Entry 6PW8 (X-ray diffraction, 1.95 A resolution); this record covers chains A and B.

== Chain A ==
Name: Focal adhesion kinase 1
Source organism: Homo sapiens
Notes: EC 2.7.10.2; fragment: focal adhesion targeting domain
Reference sequence: Q05397 (FAK1_HUMAN), isoform Q05397-2; residues 922-1047 here correspond to UniProt positions 749-874 (UniProt number = residue number - 173)
Chain sequence (126 residues; numbered 922 to 1047; the number before each row is that of its first residue):
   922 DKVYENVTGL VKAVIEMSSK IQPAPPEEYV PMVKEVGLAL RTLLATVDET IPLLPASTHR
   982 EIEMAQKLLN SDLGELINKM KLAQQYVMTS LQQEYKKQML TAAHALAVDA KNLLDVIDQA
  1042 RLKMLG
Bound ions: Zn2+: Glu937, Glu956, His980

== Chain B ==
Name: SP3
Chain sequence (15 residues; row label = number of the first residue in the row; numbering starts at 0):
     0 XNLXELDRLL XELNX
Modified / non-standard residues: ACE (acetyl group) at position 0, 2JN (2-methyl-D-norleucine) at position 3, UZA ((2S,6E)-2-amino-2-methylnon-6-enoic acid) at position 10, NH2 (amino group) at position 14
Covalently attached groups: covalent link 2JN_3-UZA_10

== How chain A and chain B interact ==
Contacting residue pairs (26; chain A residue first):
  Val951(A) - Leu12(B)
  Val954(A) - Leu12(B)  hydrophobic
  Lys955(A) - Leu12(B)
  Lys955(A) - Asn13(B)  hydrogen bond
  Gly958(A) - Leu9(B)
  Leu959(A) - Leu9(B)  hydrophobic
  Leu961(A) - Leu5(B)  hydrophobic
  Arg962(A) - Leu2(B)
  Arg962(A) - Leu5(B)
  Arg962(A) - Asp6(B)  salt bridge
  Leu965(A) - Asn1(B)
  Leu965(A) - Leu2(B)  hydrophobic
  Leu965(A) - Leu5(B)  hydrophobic
  Asp969(A) - Leu2(B)
  Glu984(A) - Asn1(B)
  Gln987(A) - Asn1(B)
  Lys988(A) - Asn1(B)
  Asn991(A) - Asn1(B)  hydrogen bond (side chain-backbone)
  Asn991(A) - Glu4(B)
  Asn991(A) - Leu5(B)
  Asn991(A) - Leu8(B)
  Leu994(A) - Leu5(B)  hydrophobic
  Leu994(A) - Leu9(B)  hydrophobic
  Gly995(A) - Leu8(B)
  Ile998(A) - Leu8(B)
  Lys1002(A) - Glu11(B)  salt bridge
Other interface residues (no listed pair), chain A (19 interface residues in all): Ala966, Met1001

== Overview ==
Chain A and chain B form an interface of 19 and 10 residues respectively; the contacts include 2 hydrogen
bonds and 2 salt bridges. Polar pairs include Arg962(A)-Asp6(B), Lys1002(A)-Glu11(B) and Lys955(A)-Asn13(B).
Glu937(A), Glu956(A) and His980(A) coordinate Zn2+.
Here chain A is Focal adhesion kinase 1 (Homo sapiens) and chain B is SP3. Entry 6PW8 (Hydrocarbon-Stapled
Paxillin Peptide Bound to the Focal Adhesion Targeting (FAT) Domain of the Focal Adhesion Kinase ...) was
determined by X-ray diffraction.
